PDB entry 4NM2 | X-ray diffraction, 2.52 A resolution | chains A and P of the 4 polymer chains in the assembly

# Chain A
Molecule: DNA polymerase beta
Source organism: Homo sapiens
Notes: EC 2.7.7.7, 4.2.99.-
UniProt: P06746 (DPOLB_HUMAN); numbering as in UniProt (aligned over 7-335)
Amino-acid sequence (329 residues; row label = number of the first residue in the row):
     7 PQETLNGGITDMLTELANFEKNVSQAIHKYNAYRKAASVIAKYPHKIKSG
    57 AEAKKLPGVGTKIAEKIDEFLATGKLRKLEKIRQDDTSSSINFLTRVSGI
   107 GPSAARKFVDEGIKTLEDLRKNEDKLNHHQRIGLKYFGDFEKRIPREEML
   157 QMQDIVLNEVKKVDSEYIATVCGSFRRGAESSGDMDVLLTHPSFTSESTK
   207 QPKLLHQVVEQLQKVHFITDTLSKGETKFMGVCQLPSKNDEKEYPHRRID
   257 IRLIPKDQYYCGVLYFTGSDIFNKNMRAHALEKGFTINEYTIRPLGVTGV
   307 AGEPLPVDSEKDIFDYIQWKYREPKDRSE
Disordered / not traced: 7-11, 205-206, 245
Metal / ion sites: Na+ site 1 near Thr101 (its only coordinating residue here); Na+ site 2: Thr101, Val103, Ile106 (shared with DG9(P) of chain P)

# Chain P
Molecule: 11-nt DNA strand
Sequence (11 nucleotides; numbered 1 to 11; the number before each row is that of its first residue):
     1 GCTGATGCGGC
Metal / ion sites: Na+: DG9 (shared with Thr101(A), Val103(A), Ile106(A) of chain A)

# Interface between chain A and chain P
Pairs across the interface - 16 pairs, chain A then chain P:
  Val103(A) - DG9(P)  phosphate contact
  Ser104(A) - DG9(P)  phosphate contact
  Gly105(A) - DC8(P)  phosphate contact
  Gly105(A) - DG9(P)  hydrogen bond to the phosphate
  Ile106(A) - DG9(P)  hydrogen bond to the phosphate
  Gly107(A) - DC8(P)  hydrogen bond to the phosphate
  Gly107(A) - DG9(P)  phosphate contact
  Pro108(A) - DC8(P)  phosphate contact
  Ser109(A) - DG7(P)  phosphate contact
  Ser109(A) - DC8(P)  hydrogen bond to the phosphate
  Ala110(A) - DC8(P)  hydrogen bond to the phosphate
  His135(A) - DG9(P)  sugar contact
  Asp190(A) - DC11(P)  phosphate contact
  Arg254(A) - DG10(P)  salt bridge to the phosphate
  Tyr271(A) - DC11(P)  sugar contact
  Phe272(A) - DC11(P)  phosphate contact
Interface residues without a listed pair, chain A (16 interface residues in all): Thr101, Asp192, Met236

# In short
Chain A and chain P form an interface of 16 and 5 residues respectively, with 5 hydrogen bonds and 1 salt
bridge. Polar contacts include Gly105(A)-DG9(P), Ile106(A)-DG9(P) and Gly107(A)-DC8(P). Thr101(A), Val103(A),
Ile106(A) and DG9(P) coordinate Na+.
Here chain A is DNA polymerase beta (Homo sapiens) and chain P is an 11-nt DNA strand. Entry 4NM2 (Structure
of human DNA polymerase beta complexed with a nicked DNA containing a 8BrG-G at N-1 ...) was determined by
X-ray diffraction (same publication as 4M2Y, 4M47, 4NLK, 4NLN, 4NLZ and 4NM1).
